1LNG - chains B and A; structure by X-ray diffraction, 2.30 A resolution.

[Chain B]
Molecule: 7s.s srp RNA
Source organism: Methanocaldococcus jannaschii
Sequence (97 nucleotides; row label = number of the first residue in the row):
   140 UCGGCGGUGG GGGAGCAUCU CCUGUAGGGG AGAUGUAACC CCCUUUACCU GCCGAACCCC
   200 GCCAGGCCCG GAAGGGAGCA ACGGUAGGCA GGACGUC
Ion coordination: Mg2+ site 1 near G204 (its only coordinating residue here); Mg2+ site 2: G209, A211

[Chain A]
Molecule: Signal recognition particle 19 kDa protein
Source organism: Methanocaldococcus jannaschii
UniProt: Q58440 (SRP19_METJA); residue numbers follow UniProt; this construct covers 1-87
Amino-acid sequence (87 residues; each row starts with the number of its first residue):
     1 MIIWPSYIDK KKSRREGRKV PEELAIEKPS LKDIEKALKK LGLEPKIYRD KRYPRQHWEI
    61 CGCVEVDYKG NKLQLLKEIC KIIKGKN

[Chain B / chain A interface]
Residue-residue contacts - 55 pairs, chain B then chain A:
  A156(B) - Arg15(A)  phosphate contact
  U157(B) - Ser13(A)  hydrogen bond to the phosphate
  U157(B) - Arg15(A)  phosphate contact
  C158(B) - Ser13(A)  phosphate contact
  C158(B) - Arg14(A)  hydrogen bond to the phosphate
  C158(B) - Arg18(A)  salt bridge to the phosphate
  U159(B) - Arg14(A)  salt bridge to the phosphate
  U159(B) - Arg18(A)  salt bridge to the phosphate
  U159(B) - Pro21(A)  phosphate contact
  U159(B) - Glu22(A)  hydrogen bond to the phosphate
  U159(B) - Glu23(A)  phosphate contact
  C160(B) - Arg14(A)  salt bridge to the phosphate
  C160(B) - Pro21(A)  phosphate contact
  C160(B) - Lys77(A)  salt bridge to the phosphate
  C161(B) - Gln74(A)  phosphate contact
  U162(B) - Lys19(A)  hydrogen bond to the base
  U162(B) - Asn71(A)  hydrogen bond to the phosphate
  U162(B) - Leu73(A)  base contact
  G163(B) - Lys19(A)  hydrogen bond to the base
  G163(B) - Lys72(A)  hydrogen bond to the base
  U164(B) - Met1(A)  hydrogen bond to the base
  U164(B) - Val66(A)  base contact
  U164(B) - Asp67(A)  hydrogen bond to the base
  U164(B) - Tyr68(A)  hydrogen bond to the base
  U164(B) - Lys69(A)  hydrogen bond to the base
  A165(B) - Met1(A)  phosphate contact
  A165(B) - Ile2(A)  hydrogen bond to the phosphate
  A165(B) - Trp4(A)  hydrogen bond to the sugar
  A165(B) - Tyr7(A)  phosphate contact
  A165(B) - Lys72(A)  salt bridge to the phosphate
  G166(B) - Trp4(A)  phosphate contact
  G166(B) - Tyr7(A)  hydrogen bond to the phosphate
  G166(B) - Tyr53(A)  phosphate contact
  G167(B) - Lys19(A)  hydrogen bond to the base
  G167(B) - Arg55(A)  salt bridge to the phosphate
  G205(B) - His57(A)  base contact
  C206(B) - Arg52(A)  sugar contact
  C206(B) - His57(A)  hydrogen bond to the sugar
  C207(B) - Arg52(A)  hydrogen bond to the sugar
  C207(B) - Tyr53(A)  sugar contact
  C207(B) - Pro54(A)  sugar contact
  C207(B) - His57(A)  sugar contact
  C208(B) - Lys51(A)  phosphate contact
  C208(B) - Arg52(A)  hydrogen bond to the phosphate
  C208(B) - Pro54(A)  sugar contact
  G209(B) - Lys51(A)  salt bridge to the phosphate
  G214(B) - Pro54(A)  base contact
  G215(B) - Pro54(A)  hydrogen bond to the base
  G215(B) - Arg55(A)  sugar contact
  G215(B) - His57(A)  base contact
  A216(B) - Arg15(A)  salt bridge to the phosphate
  A216(B) - Pro54(A)  sugar contact
  A216(B) - Arg55(A)  hydrogen bond to the sugar
  A216(B) - His57(A)  hydrogen bond to the base
  A216(B) - Trp58(A)  sugar contact
Other interface residues (no listed pair), chain A (30 interface residues in all): Lys12, Asp50

[Overview]
20 residues of chain B and 30 residues of chain A are in contact, with 21 hydrogen bonds and 9 salt bridges.
Polar contacts include U162(B)-Lys19(A), G163(B)-Lys19(A) and G163(B)-Lys72(A). G209(B) and A211(B) coordinate
Mg2+ site 2.
Chain B is 7s.s srp RNA and chain A is Signal recognition particle 19 kDa protein, both from
Methanocaldococcus jannaschii; the structure, Crystal Structure of the SRP19-7S.S SRP RNA Complex of M.
jannaschii, was determined by X-ray diffraction.
